PDB entry 3NM9 | X-ray diffraction, 2.85 A resolution | chains D and F of the 16 polymer chains in the assembly

# Chain D
Protein: High mobility group protein D
Organism: Drosophila melanogaster
UniProt: Q05783 (HMGD_DROME); numbering as in UniProt (aligned over 2-74)
Amino-acid sequence (73 residues; each row starts with the number of its first residue):
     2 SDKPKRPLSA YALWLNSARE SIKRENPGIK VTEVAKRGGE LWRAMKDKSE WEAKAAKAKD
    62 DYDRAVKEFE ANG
Differences from the reference sequence: engineered mutation Ala13 (Met in Q05783)
UniProt features mapped onto this chain:
  - DNA-binding region: Pro5 to Glu71 (HMG box)
  - modified residue: Ser10 (Phosphoserine), Tyr12 (Phosphotyrosine)
What the authors report for this chain:
  - binding site for the 11-nt DNA strand (chain F): Lys6, Arg7, Leu9, Asn17, Arg20, Val32
  - binding site for the 11-nt DNA strand: Ser10, Tyr12, Thr33, Ala36, Lys37, Trp43, Arg44
  - binding site for the 11-nt DNA strand: Ser10
  - binding site for the 11-nt DNA strand: Val32, Thr33
  - binding site for the 11-nt DNA strand: Lys4, Lys60
  - self-association interface (contacts with another copy of this molecule): Arg44 to Arg65
  - mutagenesis - M13A (6-fold): decreased binding to linear DNA (citing earlier work)
  - mutagenesis - M13A (9-fold): decreased binding to pre-bent (disulfide crosslinked DNA) (citing earlier work)
  - mutagenesis - M13A: decreased stability (citing earlier work)
  - binding site for the 11-nt DNA strand: Arg7

# Chain F
Molecule: 11-nt DNA strand
Sequence (11 nucleotides; row label = number of the first residue in the row):
     1 GGCGATATCG C
Unresolved in the structure: 1

# How chain D and chain F interact
Residue-residue contacts - 9 pairs, chain D then chain F:
  Lys6(D) - DG4(F)  phosphate contact
  Lys6(D) - DA5(F)  salt bridge to the phosphate
  Arg7(D) - DG2(F)  base contact
  Arg7(D) - DC3(F)  hydrogen bond to the sugar
  Arg7(D) - DG4(F)  hydrogen bond to the phosphate
  Leu9(D) - DA5(F)  sugar contact
  Arg20(D) - DT6(F)  sugar contact
  Val32(D) - DT6(F)  base contact
  Val32(D) - DA7(F)  sugar contact
Also at the interface, not in a pair above, chain D (7 interface residues in all): Asn17, Lys24

# Overview
The interface between chain D and chain F involves 7 residues on one side and 6 on the other; the contacts
include 2 hydrogen bonds and 1 salt bridge. Among the polar pairs are Arg7(D)-DC3(F), Arg7(D)-DG4(F) and
Lys6(D)-DA5(F). From the paper: a binding site for the 11-nt DNA strand at Ser10(D), Tyr12(D) and Thr33(D)
among others; M13A of chain D reduces binding to linear DNA.
Chain D is High mobility group protein D (Drosophila melanogaster) and chain F is an 11-nt DNA strand; the
structure, HMGD(M13A)-DNA complex, was determined by X-ray diffraction.
